8I9P - chains C1 and LL of the 33 polymer chains in the assembly; structure by electron microscopy, 3.00 A resolution.

Chain C1:
Molecule: 3341-nt RNA strand
Organism: Chaetomium thermophilum
Sequence (3341 nucleotides; row label = number of the first residue in the row):
     1 GGUUGACCUC GGAUCAGGUA GGAGGACCCG CUGAACUUAA GCAUAUCAAU AAGCGGAGGA
    61 AAAGAAACCA ACAGGGAUUG CCCUAGUAAC GGCGAGUGAA GCGGCAACAG CUCAAAUUUG
   121 AAAGCUGGCU UCGGCCCGCG UUGUAAUUUG GAGAGGAUGC UUUGGGCGAG GCUCCUUCUG
   181 AGUUCCCUGG AACGGGACGC CACAGAGGGU GAGAGCCCCG UAUAGUUGGA AGCCAAGCCU
   241 GUGUAAAGCU CCUUCGACGA GUCGAGUAGU UUGGGAAUGC UGCUCAAAAU GGGAGGUAAA
   301 UUUCUUCUAA AGCUAAAUAC CGGCCAGAGA CCGAUAGCGC ACAAGUAGAG UGAUCGAAAG
   361 AUGAAAAGCA CUUUGAAAAG AGGGUUAAAU AGCACGUGAA AUUGUUGAAA GGGAAGCGCU
   421 UGUGACCAGA CUUGCGCCCG GCGGAUCAUC CGGUGUUCUC ACCGGUGCAC UCCGCCGGGC
   481 UCAGGCCAGC AUCGGUUCUG GCGGGGGGAU AAAGGCCCAG GGAAUGUGGC UCCUCCGGGA
   541 GUGUUAUAGC CCUGGGUGUA AUACCCUCGC CGGGACCGAG GACCGCGCUC UGCAAGGAUG
   601 CUGGCGUAAU GGUCACCAGC GACCCGUCUU GAAACACGGA CCAAGGAGUC AAGGUUUUGC
   661 GCGAGUGUUU GGGUGUAAAA CCCGCACGCG UAAUGAAAGU GAACGUAGGU GAGAGCUUCG
   721 GCGCAUCAUC GACCGAUCCU GAUGUAUUCG GAUGGAUUUG AGUAGGAGCG UUAAGCCUUG
   781 GACCCGAAAG AUGGUGAACU AUGCUUGGAU AGGGUGAAGC CAGAGGAAAC UCUGGUGGAG
   841 GCUCGCAGCG GUUCUGACGU GCAAAUCGAU CGUCAAAUCU GAGCAUGGGG GCGAAAGACU
   901 AAUCGAACCA UCUAGUAGCU GGUUACCGCC GAAGUUUCCC UCAGGAUAGC AGUGUCGACC
   961 UUCAGUUUUA UGAGGUAAAG CGAAUGAUUA GGGACUCGGG GGCGAUUUUU AGCCUUCAUC
  1021 CAUUCUCAAA CUUUAAAUAU GUAAGAAGCC CUUGUUACUU AACUGAACGU GGGCAUUCGA
  1081 AUGUAUCGAC ACUAGUGGGC CAUUUUUGGU AAGCAGAACU GGCGAUGCGG GAUGAACCGA
  1141 ACGCGGGGUU AAGGUGCCGG AGUGGACGCU CAUCAGACAC CACAAAAGGC GUUAGUACAU
  1201 CUUGACAGCA GGACGGUGGC CAUGGAAGUC GGAAUCCGCU AAGGACUGUG UAACAACUCA
  1261 CCUGCCGAAU GUACUAGCCC UGAAAAUGGA UGGCGCUCAA GCGUCCCACC CAUACCCCGC
  1321 CCUCAGGGUA GAAACGAUGC CCUGAGGAGU AGGCGGCCGU GGAGGUCAGU GACGAAGCCU
  1381 AGGGCGUGAG CCCGGGUCGA ACGGCCUCUA GUGCAGAUCU UGGUGGUAGU AGCAAAUACU
  1441 UCAAUGAGAA CUUGAAGGAC CGAAGUGGGG AAAGGUUCCA UGUGAACAGC GGUUGGACAU
  1501 GGGUUAGUCG AUCCUAAGCC AUAGGGAAGU UCCGUUUCAA AGGGGCACUC GUGCCCCGUG
  1561 UGGCGAAAGG GAAGCCGGUU AAUAUUCCGG CACCUGGAUG UGGGUUUUGC GCGGCAACGC
  1621 AACUGAACGC GGAGACGACG GCGGGGGCCC CGGGCAGAGU UCUCUUUUCU UCUUAACGGU
  1681 CUAUCACCCU GGAAACAGUU UGUCUGGAGA UAGGGUUUAA UGGCCGGAAG AGCCCGACAC
  1741 UUCUGUCGGG UCCGGUGCGC UCUCGACGUC CCUUGAAAAU CCGCGGGAGG GAAUAAUUCU
  1801 CACGCCAGGU CGUACUCAUA ACCGCAGCAG GUCCCCAAGG UGAACAGCCU CUGGUUGAUA
  1861 GAACAAUGUA GAUAAGGGAA GUCGGCAAAA UAGAUCCGUA ACUUCGGGAA AAGGAUUGGC
  1921 UCUAAGGGUU GGGCACGUUG GGCUUUGGGC GGACGCCCUG GGAGCAGAGG GCCUCUAGCC
  1981 GGGCAACCGG CCGGCGGCCC UCAGCACCCG GGGUUGAAGC CCUUAGCAGG CUUCGGCCGU
  2041 CCGGCGUGCG GUUAACAACC AACUUAGAAC UGGUACGGAC AGGGGGAAUC UGACUGUCUA
  2101 AUUAAAACAU AGCAUUGCGA UGGCCAGAAA GUGGUGUUGA CGCAAUGUGA UUUCUGCCCA
  2161 GUGCUCUGAA UGUCAAAGUG AAGAAAUUCA ACCAAGCGCG GGUAAACGGC GGGAGUAACU
  2221 AUGACUCUCU UAAGGUAGCC AAAUGCCUCG UCAUCUAAUU AGUGACGCGC AUGAAUGGAU
  2281 UAACGAGAUU CCCACUGUCC CUAUCUACUA UCUAGCGAAA CCACAGCCAA GGGAACGGGC
  2341 UUGGCAAAAU CAGCGGGGAA AGAAGACCCU GUUGAGCUUG ACUCUAGUUU GACAUUGUGA
  2401 AAAGACAUAG GAGGUGUAGA AUAGGUGGGA GCUUCGGCGC CAGUGAAAUA CCACUACUCC
  2461 UAUUGUUUUU UUACUUAUUC AAUGAAGCGG GGCUGGACUU GCGUCCAACU UCUGGAGUUA
  2521 AGGUCCUUCG CGGGCCGACC CGGGUUGAAG ACAUUGUCAG GUGGGGAGUU UGGCUGGGGC
  2581 GGCACAUCUG UUAAACCAUA ACGCAGGUGU CCUAAGGGGG GCUCAUGGAG AACAGAAAUC
  2641 UCCAGUAGAA CAAAAGGGUA AAAGUCCCCU UGAUUUUGAU UUUCAGUGUG AAUACAAACC
  2701 AUGAAAGUGU GGCCUAUCGA UCCUUUAGUC CCUCGAAAUU UGAGGCUAGA GGUGCCAGAA
  2761 AAGUUACCAC AGGGAUAACU GGCUUGUGGC GGCCAAGCGU UCAUAGCGAC GUCGCUUUUU
  2821 GAUCCUUCGA UGUCGGCUCU UCCUAUCAUA CCGAAGCAGA AUUCGGUAAG CGUUGGAUUG
  2881 UUCACCCACU AAUAGGGAAC GUGAGCUGGG UUUAGACCGU CGUGAGACAG GUUAGUUUUA
  2941 CCCUACUGAU GAACUCGUCG CAAUGGUAAU UCAGCUUAGU ACGAGAGGAA CCGCUGAUUC
  3001 AGAUAAUUGG UUUUUGCGGU UGUCCGACCG GGCAGUGCCG CGAAGCUACC AUCUGCUGGA
  3061 UAAUGGCUGA ACGCCUCUAA GUCAGAAUCC AUGCCAGAAC GCGACGAUAC UACCCGCACG
  3121 UUGUAGACGU AUAAGAAUAG GCUCCGGCCU CGUAUCCUAG CAGGCGAUUC CUCCGCCGGC
  3181 CUCGAAGUGG CCGUCGGUAA UUCGCGUAUU GCAAUUUAGA CACGCGCGGG AUCAAAUCCU
  3241 UUGCAGACGA CUUAGAUGUG CGAAAGGGUC CUGUAAGCAG UAGAGUAGCC UUGUUGUUAC
  3301 GAUCUGCUGA GGGUAAGCCC UCCUUCGCCU AGAUUUCCCA G
Disordered / not traced: 1-2, 694-706, 800-905, 987-1028, 1179-1290, 1438-2309, 2327-3111, 3121-3123, 3215-3217, 3239-3330, 3338-3341

Chain LL:
Name: 60S ribosomal protein L13
Organism: Chaetomium thermophilum
UniProtKB: G0S992 (G0S992_CHATD); residue numbers follow UniProt; this construct covers 1-213
Amino-acid sequence (213 residues; each row starts with the number of its first residue):
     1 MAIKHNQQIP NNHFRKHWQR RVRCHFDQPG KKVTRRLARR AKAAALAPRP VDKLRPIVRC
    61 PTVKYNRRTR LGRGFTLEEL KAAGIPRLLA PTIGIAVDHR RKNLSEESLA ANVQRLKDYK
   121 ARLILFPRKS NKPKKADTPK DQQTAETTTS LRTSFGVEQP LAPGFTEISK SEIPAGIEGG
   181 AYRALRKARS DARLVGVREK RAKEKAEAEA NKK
Disordered / not traced: 1-12, 130-213

How chain C1 and chain LL interact:
Pairs across the interface - 100 pairs, chain C1 then chain LL:
  U37(C1) - Arg15(LL)  hydrogen bond to the base
  U38(C1) - Arg15(LL)  sugar contact
  U46(C1) - Arg15(LL)  hydrogen bond to the sugar
  C47(C1) - Arg15(LL)  sugar contact
  C47(C1) - Lys16(LL)  salt bridge to the phosphate
  A48(C1) - Lys16(LL)  phosphate contact
  A48(C1) - His17(LL)  salt bridge to the phosphate
  A49(C1) - Lys16(LL)  salt bridge to the phosphate
  U50(C1) - Arg20(LL)  hydrogen bond to the sugar
  A51(C1) - Arg20(LL)  sugar contact
  A65(C1) - Arg73(LL)  base contact
  A65(C1) - Arg100(LL)  hydrogen bond to the phosphate
  A66(C1) - Arg100(LL)  salt bridge to the phosphate
  C72(C1) - Pro61(LL)  hydrogen bond to the sugar
  C72(C1) - Asn66(LL)  hydrogen bond to the phosphate
  A73(C1) - Arg59(LL)  hydrogen bond to the base
  A73(C1) - Asn66(LL)  base contact
  A73(C1) - Arg67(LL)  base contact
  G74(C1) - Arg59(LL)  hydrogen bond to the sugar
  G74(C1) - Cys60(LL)  sugar contact
  G74(C1) - Pro61(LL)  sugar contact
  G74(C1) - Asn103(LL)  phosphate contact
  G74(C1) - Ser105(LL)  hydrogen bond to the phosphate
  G75(C1) - Val58(LL)  phosphate contact
  G75(C1) - Arg59(LL)  sugar contact
  G75(C1) - Pro61(LL)  sugar contact
  G75(C1) - Arg70(LL)  hydrogen bond to the sugar
  G75(C1) - Arg101(LL)  salt bridge to the phosphate
  G75(C1) - Lys102(LL)  phosphate contact
  G76(C1) - Val58(LL)  phosphate contact
  G76(C1) - Arg70(LL)  salt bridge to the phosphate
  G76(C1) - Gly72(LL)  phosphate contact
  G76(C1) - Arg73(LL)  hydrogen bond to the phosphate
  G76(C1) - Asp98(LL)  hydrogen bond to the sugar
  G76(C1) - Arg100(LL)  hydrogen bond to the sugar
  G76(C1) - Arg101(LL)  base contact
  G76(C1) - Lys102(LL)  hydrogen bond to the base
  A77(C1) - Arg73(LL)  salt bridge to the phosphate
  A77(C1) - Arg100(LL)  sugar contact
  G86(C1) - His13(LL)  stacking on the base
  U97(C1) - His13(LL)  salt bridge to the phosphate
  U97(C1) - Arg15(LL)  phosphate contact
  G98(C1) - His13(LL)  base contact
  G98(C1) - Lys16(LL)  salt bridge to the phosphate
  C102(C1) - Pro61(LL)  phosphate contact
  C102(C1) - Thr62(LL)  hydrogen bond to the sugar
  C102(C1) - Tyr65(LL)  sugar contact
  G103(C1) - Cys60(LL)  phosphate contact
  G103(C1) - Pro61(LL)  phosphate contact
  G103(C1) - Tyr65(LL)  sugar contact
  G103(C1) - Arg68(LL)  hydrogen bond to the phosphate
  G103(C1) - Arg70(LL)  salt bridge to the phosphate
  G104(C1) - Arg68(LL)  salt bridge to the phosphate
  G104(C1) - Arg70(LL)  salt bridge to the phosphate
  A106(C1) - Arg35(LL)  sugar contact
  A106(C1) - Arg39(LL)  phosphate contact
  A107(C1) - Arg39(LL)  salt bridge to the phosphate
  C108(C1) - Lys42(LL)  salt bridge to the phosphate
  C108(C1) - Arg55(LL)  base contact
  A109(C1) - Lys53(LL)  salt bridge to the phosphate
  G110(C1) - Arg73(LL)  salt bridge to the phosphate
  G151(C1) - Leu77(LL)  sugar contact
  G151(C1) - His99(LL)  hydrogen bond to the sugar
  G151(C1) - Arg100(LL)  base contact
  G151(C1) - Lys102(LL)  hydrogen bond to the base
  A152(C1) - Leu77(LL)  phosphate contact
  U162(C1) - Arg128(LL)  phosphate contact
  U163(C1) - Arg128(LL)  phosphate contact
  U163(C1) - Lys129(LL)  salt bridge to the phosphate
  G164(C1) - Arg128(LL)  salt bridge to the phosphate
  G248(C1) - Leu88(LL)  phosphate contact
  U250(C1) - Lys81(LL)  salt bridge to the phosphate
  C307(C1) - Lys102(LL)  salt bridge to the phosphate
  U318(C1) - Lys31(LL)  salt bridge to the phosphate
  A319(C1) - Arg23(LL)  hydrogen bond to the phosphate
  A319(C1) - Lys31(LL)  salt bridge to the phosphate
  C320(C1) - Arg23(LL)  salt bridge to the phosphate
  A651(C1) - Phe14(LL)  base contact
  A652(C1) - Phe14(LL)  sugar contact
  U669(C1) - Gln28(LL)  sugar contact
  U670(C1) - Gln28(LL)  phosphate contact
  G671(C1) - Gln28(LL)  hydrogen bond to the phosphate
  G671(C1) - Arg35(LL)  salt bridge to the phosphate
  G672(C1) - Lys32(LL)  base contact
  G672(C1) - Arg35(LL)  salt bridge to the phosphate
  G672(C1) - Arg39(LL)  salt bridge to the phosphate
  G673(C1) - Lys32(LL)  hydrogen bond to the base
  G673(C1) - Arg36(LL)  salt bridge to the phosphate
  G673(C1) - Arg39(LL)  salt bridge to the phosphate
  U674(C1) - Lys32(LL)  base contact
  U674(C1) - Arg36(LL)  salt bridge to the phosphate
  A678(C1) - Phe26(LL)  base contact
  A678(C1) - Pro29(LL)  phosphate contact
  A686(C1) - Arg68(LL)  hydrogen bond to the phosphate
  C687(C1) - Tyr65(LL)  hydrogen bond to the phosphate
  C687(C1) - Arg68(LL)  salt bridge to the phosphate
  U779(C1) - Phe14(LL)  base contact
  G780(C1) - Trp18(LL)  hydrogen bond to the sugar
  G780(C1) - Gln19(LL)  hydrogen bond to the sugar
  U913(C1) - His17(LL)  phosphate contact
Interface residues without a listed pair, chain C1 (60 interface residues in all): A71, C249, G675, A677, A679, C685, G781, A782
Interface residues without a listed pair, chain LL (52 interface residues in all): Arg21, Val33, Asp52, Val63, Lys64, Leu71, Val97, Leu104

Overview:
60 residues of chain C1 and 52 residues of chain LL are in contact; the contacts include 25 hydrogen bonds, 30
salt bridges and 1 aromatic stacking contact. Polar pairs include U37(C1)-Arg15(LL), A73(C1)-Arg59(LL) and
G76(C1)-Lys102(LL).
Chain C1 is a 3341-nt RNA strand and chain LL is 60S ribosomal protein L13, both from Chaetomium thermophilum;
the structure, Cryo-EM structure of a Chaetomium thermophilum pre-60S ribosomal subunit - State Mak16, was
determined by electron microscopy (same publication as 8I9T, 8I9V, 8I9W, 8I9X, 8I9Y, 8I9Z and 8IA0).
